Entry 8Q1Q (X-ray diffraction, 1.38 A resolution); this record covers chains A and D.

[Chain A]
Name: Kelch-like ECH-associated protein 1
From: Mus musculus
UniProtKB: Q9Z2X8 (KEAP1_MOUSE); residue numbers follow UniProt; this construct covers 322-624
Amino-acid sequence (303 residues; each row starts with the number of its first residue):
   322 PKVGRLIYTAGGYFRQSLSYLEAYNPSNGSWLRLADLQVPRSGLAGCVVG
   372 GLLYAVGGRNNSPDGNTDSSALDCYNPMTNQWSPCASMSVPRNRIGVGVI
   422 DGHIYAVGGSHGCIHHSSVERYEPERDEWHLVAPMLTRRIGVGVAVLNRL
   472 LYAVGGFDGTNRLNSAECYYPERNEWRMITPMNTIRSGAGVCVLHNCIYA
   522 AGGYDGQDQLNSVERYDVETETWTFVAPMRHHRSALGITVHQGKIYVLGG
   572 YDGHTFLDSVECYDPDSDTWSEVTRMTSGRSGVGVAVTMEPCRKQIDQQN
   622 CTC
Unresolved in the structure: 322-324, 613-624
Swiss-Prot annotation at these positions:
  - site: C434 (Sensor for electrophilic agents)
  - modified residue: C434 (S-cGMP-cysteine), C613 (S-(2-succinyl)cysteine)
  - mutagenesis: Y334 (Y334A: Impaired interaction with SQSTM1/p62), S363 (S363A: Impaired interaction with SQSTM1/p62), R380 (R380A: Impaired interaction with SQSTM1/p62. Abolished interaction with SQSTM1/p62; when associated with A-415 and A-483; R380M: Impaired interaction with NFE2L2/NRF2), N382 (N382A: Impaired interaction with SQSTM1/p62), R415 (R415A: Impaired interaction with SQSTM1/p62. Abolished interaction with SQSTM1/p62; when associated with A-380 and A-483; R415M: Impaired interaction with NFE2L2/NRF2), R483 (R483A: Does not affect interaction with SQSTM1/p62. Abolished interaction with SQSTM1/p62; when associated with A-380 and A-415; R483M: Impaired interaction with NFE2L2/NRF2), S508 (S508A: Impaired interaction with SQSTM1/p62), Q530 (Q530A: Impaired interaction with SQSTM1/p62), S555 (S555A: Impaired interaction with SQSTM1/p62), S599 to R601 (Decreases repression of NFE2L2/NRF2-dependent gene expression), S602 to V604 (Abolishes repression of NFE2L2/NRF2-dependent gene expression), S602 (S602A: Impaired interaction with SQSTM1/p62), 1 further mutagenesis entry in UniProt

[Chain D]
Name: Stapled peptide
Amino-acid sequence (14 residues; each row starts with the number of its first residue; note: 1 number in that range is skipped by the numbering (no residue carries it; nothing is unmodelled there)):
     1 XC
     4 LQLDPETGECLX
Covalently attached groups: ethyl 2-[(4,6-diethylpyrimidin-2-yl)-methyl-amino]ethanoate (IZS) linked to C2, C13
Modified positions: ACE (acetyl group) at position 1; NH2 (amino group) at position 15
Small-molecule neighbours: IZS (ethyl 2-[(4,6-diethylpyrimidin-2-yl)-methyl-amino]ethanoate): Q5, L6, L14

[How chain A and chain D interact]
Pairs across the interface (27; chain A residue first):
  Y334(A) with G11(D); E12(D); C13(D), hydrogen bond (side chain-backbone)
  S363(A) with E12(D), hydrogen bond
  R380(A) with E12(D), salt bridge
  N382(A) with E12(D), hydrogen bond; C13(D), hydrogen bond (side chain-backbone)
  N387(A) with NH2_15(D)
  R415(A) with E9(D), salt bridge; T10(D)
  R483(A) with E9(D), salt bridge
  S508(A) with E9(D), hydrogen bond
  G509(A) with E9(D)
  Y525(A) with P8(D); E9(D)
  Q530(A) with P8(D), hydrogen bond (side chain-backbone)
  S555(A) with E9(D), hydrogen bond (side chain-backbone)
  A556(A) with E9(D); T10(D)
  Y572(A) with ACE_1(D); L6(D); P8(D); T10(D); G11(D)
  F577(A) with T10(D); G11(D)
  S602(A) with T10(D), hydrogen bond (side chain-backbone)
Interface residues without a listed pair, chain A (17 interface residues in all): G574
Interface residues without a listed pair, chain D (10 interface residues in all): D7
The authors on this interface:
  - interface residues, chain A: S363(A), R380(A), N382(A), R415(A), R483(A), S508(A)

[In short]
17 residues of chain A and 10 residues of chain D are in contact, with 8 hydrogen bonds and 3 salt bridges.
Among the polar pairs are R380(A)-E12(D), R415(A)-E9(D) and R483(A)-E9(D). Covalently linked compound IZS: at
C13(D). UniProt lists 19 mutagenesis sites on chain A. From the paper: interface residues S363(A), R380(A) and
N382(A) among others.
Here chain A is Kelch-like ECH-associated protein 1 (Mus musculus) and chain D is Stapled peptide. Entry 8Q1Q
(mouse Keap1 in complex with stapled peptide) was determined by X-ray diffraction (same publication as 8Q1R).
